PDB entry 7O3V | electron microscopy, 3.70 A resolution | chains E and I of the 10 polymer chains in the assembly

# Chain E
Protein: TrwJ protein
From: Escherichia coli
Reference sequence: O50331 (O50331_ECOLX); the construct has insertions or renumbered stretches relative to UniProt, so the offset changes along the chain: 1-147 = UniProt 1-147; 151-229 = UniProt 148-226
Chain sequence (229 residues; row label = number of the first residue in the row):
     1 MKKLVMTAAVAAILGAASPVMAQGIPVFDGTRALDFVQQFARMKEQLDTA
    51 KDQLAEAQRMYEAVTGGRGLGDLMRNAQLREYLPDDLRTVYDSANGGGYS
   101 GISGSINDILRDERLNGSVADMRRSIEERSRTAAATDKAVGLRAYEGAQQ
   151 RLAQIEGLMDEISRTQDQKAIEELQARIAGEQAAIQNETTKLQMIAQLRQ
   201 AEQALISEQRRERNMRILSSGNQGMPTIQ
Not modelled in the structure: 1-31
Sequence notes: conflict A134 (Arg in O50331), A135 (Thr in O50331), L142 (Cys in O50331), R143 (Gly in O50331), A144 (Pro in O50331), Y145 (Thr in O50331), E146 (Lys in O50331), R151 (His148 in O50331), L152 (Ser149 in O50331), A153 (Asn150 in O50331), Q154 (Ala151 in O50331), I155 (Ser152 in O50331), E156 (Arg153 in O50331), G157 (Arg154 in O50331), M159 (Lys156 in O50331), R216 (Pro213 in O50331); insertion (148-150)

# Chain I
Protein: TrwI protein
From: Escherichia coli
Reference sequence: O50333 (O50333_ECOLX); numbering as in UniProt (aligned over 1-342)
Chain sequence (342 residues; row label = number of the first residue in the row):
     1 MAFELFTPLFNKIDQTTATYVTDISSRAIAAITPVVSVGLTLGFITYGWL
    51 IIRGAVEMPVAEFLNRCLRIGIIVSIALAGGLYQGEIANAITTVPDELAS
   101 ALLGNPTQGASAAALVDQSAQQGFDRASEAFEEAGFFSSDGLLYGLFGII
   151 ILLATGLLAAIGGAFLLLAKIALALLAGLGPLFILALIWQPTHRFFDQWA
   201 QQVLNYGLLIVLFAAVFGLLMQIFGSYMADLRFDGAQNVAYAIGGSVILS
   251 IVSIVLLMQLPSIASGLAGGIGLGYMWELRSMRSGAGAAMRGGRAMARGA
   301 RAAPGAARGAAVGAANMAKTVATGGAGVARAAAGYFRGRKAG
Not modelled in the structure: 1, 32-109, 273-342
Sequence notes: conflict Q108 (Glu in O50333), L152 (Pro in O50333), L153 (Ala in O50333), A154 (Gly in O50333), T155 (Tyr in O50333), L157 (Pro in O50333), L158 (Ala in O50333), A159 (Gly in O50333)

# Chain E / chain I interface
Contacting residue pairs (13; chain E residue first):
  R211(E) - F136(I)
  R211(E) - S138(I)  hydrogen bond
  N214(E) - G135(I)
  M215(E) - F136(I)  hydrophobic
  L218(E) - F131(I)
  S220(E) - D125(I)
  S220(E) - E129(I)  hydrogen bond
  S220(E) - E132(I)  hydrogen bond (backbone-side chain)
  Q223(E) - A2(I)
  M225(E) - F3(I)  hydrophobic
  M225(E) - L5(I)  hydrophobic
  I228(E) - L5(I)  hydrophobic
  Q229(E) - K12(I)  hydrogen bond (backbone-side chain)
Other interface residues (no listed pair), chain E (10 interface residues in all): S219
Other interface residues (no listed pair), chain I (15 interface residues in all): E4, P8, S128, F137

# Overview
10 residues of chain E and 15 residues of chain I are in contact, with 4 hydrogen bonds. Polar contacts
include R211(E)-S138(I), S220(E)-E129(I) and S220(E)-E132(I).
Here chain E is TrwJ protein and chain I is TrwI protein, both from Escherichia coli. Entry 7O3V (Stalk
complex structure (TrwJ/VirB5-TrwI/VirB6) from the fully-assembled R388 type IV secretion system) was
determined by electron microscopy, deposited together with 7O3J, 7O3T, 7O41 and 7OIU.
